5BRD - chains A and B; structure by X-ray diffraction, 2.40 A resolution.

Chain A (and B):
Name: Glucokinase 1, putative
Source organism: Trypanosoma cruzi (strain CL Brener)
Notes: EC 2.7.1.2; chain B of this document is another copy of the same molecule, construct and numbering; everything in this record applies to it too
UniProtKB: Q4E4E1 (Q4E4E1_TRYCC); residue numbers follow UniProt; this construct covers 1-367
Chain sequence (381 residues; numbered -13 to 367; the number before each row is that of its first residue; numbers below 1 keep their minus sign (Met-13 is residue -13)):
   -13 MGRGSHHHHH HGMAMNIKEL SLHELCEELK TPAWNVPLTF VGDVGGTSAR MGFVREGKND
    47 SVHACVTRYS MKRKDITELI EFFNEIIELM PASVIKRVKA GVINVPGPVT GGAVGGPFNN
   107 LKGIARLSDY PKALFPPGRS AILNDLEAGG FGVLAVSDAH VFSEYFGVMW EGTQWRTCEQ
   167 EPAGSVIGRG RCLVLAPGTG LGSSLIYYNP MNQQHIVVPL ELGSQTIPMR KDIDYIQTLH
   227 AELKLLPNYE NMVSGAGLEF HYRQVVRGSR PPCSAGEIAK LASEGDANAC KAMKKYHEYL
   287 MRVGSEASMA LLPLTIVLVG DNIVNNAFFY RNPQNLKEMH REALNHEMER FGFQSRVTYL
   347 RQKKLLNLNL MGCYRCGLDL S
Not modelled in the structure: -13 to 0
Sequence notes: initiating methionine (-13); expression tag (-12 to 0)
Ligand contacts: N-benzoyl-beta-D-glucosamine (BG8; 2-(benzoylamino)-2-deoxy-beta-D-glucopyranose): Pro92, Gly93, Pro94, Pro103, Phe104, Asn105, Asn130, Asp131, Leu132, Gly186, Leu187, Gly188, Ser189, Glu207, Ser210, Glu236
Reported in the primary citation:
  - binding site for N-benzoyl-beta-D-glucosamine: Pro94, Pro103, Asn130, Asp131, Glu207, Ser210, Glu236, Met295

How chain A and chain B interact:
Contacting residue pairs - 68 pairs, chain A then chain B:
  Pro94(A) with Phe339(B), hydrophobic
  Thr96(A) with Gln160(B); Arg342(B)
  Gly97(A) with Pro196(B)
  Gly98(A) with Met197(B)
  Gly102(A) with Arg342(B)
  Pro103(A) with Phe339(B); Arg342(B)
  Ala127(A) with Met197(B), hydrophobic
  Arg177(A) with Val204(B); Pro205(B), hydrogen bond (side chain-backbone)
  Tyr193(A) with Ile202(B), hydrophobic; Val203(B), hydrogen bond (side chain-backbone); Val204(B), hydrophobic
  Pro196(A) with Gly97(B); Gly98(B)
  Met197(A) with Glu133(B); Leu366(B), hydrophobic
  Ile202(A) with Ile202(B), hydrophobic
  Val203(A) with Tyr193(B), hydrogen bond (backbone-side chain)
  Val204(A) with Arg177(B); Tyr193(B), hydrophobic
  Pro205(A) with Arg177(B), hydrogen bond (backbone-side chain)
  Leu206(A) with Ala296(B); Leu297(B), hydrophobic
  Glu207(A) with Met295(B); Ala296(B), hydrogen bond (backbone-backbone)
  Ser210(A) with Met295(B); His332(B); Met334(B)
  Gln211(A) with Gln211(B); Glu292(B); Ala296(B)
  Thr212(A) with Pro214(B); Arg216(B); Glu292(B), hydrogen bond; His332(B)
  Pro214(A) with Thr212(B); Pro214(B), hydrophobic
  Met215(A) with Met215(B), hydrophobic; Leu232(B)
  Arg216(A) with Thr212(B); Leu232(B)
  Ile219(A) with Ile219(B), hydrophobic
  Leu231(A) with Glu333(B); Arg336(B)
  Leu232(A) with Met215(B); Arg216(B); Glu333(B), hydrogen bond (backbone-side chain)
  Asn234(A) with Met334(B)
  Glu292(A) with Gln211(B); Thr212(B), hydrogen bond
  Met295(A) with Glu207(B); Ser210(B)
  Ala296(A) with Leu206(B); Glu207(B), hydrogen bond (backbone-backbone); Leu208(B), hydrophobic; Gln211(B)
  Leu297(A) with Leu206(B), hydrophobic
  Leu298(A) with Glu207(B)
  His332(A) with Ser210(B); Thr212(B)
  Glu333(A) with Leu231(B); Leu232(B), hydrogen bond (side chain-backbone)
  Met334(A) with Asn234(B)
  Arg336(A) with Leu231(B)
  Arg342(A) with Gly102(B)
  Leu366(A) with Met197(B), hydrophobic
Other interface residues (no listed pair), chain A (45 interface residues in all): Leu129, Glu133, Gln160, Leu208, Ile213, Phe339, Cys362
Other interface residues (no listed pair), chain B (45 interface residues in all): Pro94, Thr96, Ala127, Leu129, Ile213, Lys230, Leu298, Cys362

In short:
The chain A/chain B interface involves 45 residues from each chain, with 10 hydrogen bonds. Polar pairs
include Arg177(A)-Pro205(B), Tyr193(A)-Val203(B) and Thr212(A)-Glu292(B). Ligands of chain A:
N-benzoyl-beta-D-glucosamine. From the paper: a binding site for N-benzoyl-beta-D-glucosamine at Pro94(A),
Pro103(A) and Asn130(A) among others.
Chain A and chain B are both Glucokinase 1, putative (Trypanosoma cruzi (strain CL Brener)); the structure,
Crystal structure of Trypanosoma cruzi glucokinase in complex with inhibitor BENZ-GlcN, was determined by
X-ray diffraction, deposited together with 5BRE, 5BRF and 5BRH.
